PDB entry 2MRU | solution NMR | chains A and X of the 4 polymer chains in the assembly

# Chain A
Molecule: Antitoxin MazE
Organism: Escherichia coli K-12
Notes: fragment: DNA-binding domain
UniProtKB: P0AE72 (MAZE_ECOLI); residue numbers follow UniProt; this construct covers 2-50
Sequence (67 residues; numbered -16 to 50; the number before each row is that of its first residue; numbers below 1 keep their minus sign (Asn-16 is residue -16)):
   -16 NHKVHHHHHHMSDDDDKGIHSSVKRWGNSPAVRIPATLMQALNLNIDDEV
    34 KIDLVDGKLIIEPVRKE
Not modelled in the structure: -16 to 0
Sequence notes: expression tag (-16 to 1)
From the paper describing this entry:
  - binding site for the 15-nt DNA strand (chain X): Lys7, Arg8, Trp9, Asn11, Arg16, Ala19
  - mutagenesis - R16A: abolished binding to the 15-nt DNA strand (chain X) (citing earlier work)
  - mutagenesis - R8A: decreased binding to operator (citing earlier work)

# Chain X
Molecule: 15-nt DNA strand
Sequence (15 nucleotides; numbered 1 to 15; the number before each row is that of its first residue):
     1 CGTGATATATAGTGC

# Chain A / chain X interface
Contacting residue pairs (9):
  Trp9(A) with DT6(X), base contact; DA7(X), base contact; DT8(X), base contact
  Gly10(A) with DT6(X), base contact; DA7(X), base contact
  Asn11(A) with DG4(X), base contact; DA5(X), base contact
  Ser12(A) with DG4(X), sugar contact; DA5(X), phosphate contact
Other interface residues (no listed pair), chain A (5 interface residues in all): Pro13

# In short
Chain A and chain X each contribute 5 residues to their interface. From the paper: a binding site for the
15-nt DNA strand (chain X) at Lys7(A), Arg8(A) and Trp9(A) among others; R16A of chain A abolishes binding to
the 15-nt DNA strand (chain X).
Chain A is Antitoxin MazE (Escherichia coli K-12) and chain X is a 15-nt DNA strand; the structure, Structure
of truncated EcMazE-DNA complex, was determined by solution NMR.
